PDB entry 8U2C | electron microscopy, 2.50 A resolution | chains F and L of the 10 polymer chains in the assembly

[Chain F]
Name: 5D3 Fab heavy chain variable domain
Organism: Mus musculus
Notes: antibody fragment or engineered binder
Sequence (221 residues; row label = number of the first residue in the row):
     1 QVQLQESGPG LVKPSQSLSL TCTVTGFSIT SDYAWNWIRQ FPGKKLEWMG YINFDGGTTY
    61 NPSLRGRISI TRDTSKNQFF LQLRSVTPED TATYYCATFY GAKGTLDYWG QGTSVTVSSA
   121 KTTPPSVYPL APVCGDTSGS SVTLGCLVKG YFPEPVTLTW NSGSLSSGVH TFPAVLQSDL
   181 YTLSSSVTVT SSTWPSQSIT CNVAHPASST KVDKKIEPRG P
Unresolved in the structure: 1, 120-221
Disulfide bonds: C22-C96

[Chain L]
Name: Fab light chain constant domain
Organism: Homo sapiens
Notes: antibody fragment or engineered binder
Sequence (210 residues; numbered 25 to 234; the number before each row is that of its first residue):
    25 QMTQSPSSLS ASVGDRVTIT CRASQSVSSA VAWYQQKPGK APKLLIYSAS SLYSGVPSRF
    85 SGSRSGTDYT LTISSLQPED FATYYCQQDG WSLITFGQGT KVEIKRTVAA PSVFIFPPSD
   145 EQLKSGTASV VCLLNNFYPR EAKVQWKVDN ALQSGNSQES VTEQDSKDST YSLSSTLTLS
   205 KADYEKHKVY ACEVTHQGLS SPVTKSFNRG
Unresolved in the structure: 25-128, 173-177, 211-214, 232-234
Disulfide bonds: C156-C216

[How chain F and chain L interact]
Pairs across the interface (11):
  L11(F) - K129(L)
  L11(F) - Y162(L)
  V12(F) - K129(L)  hydrogen bond (backbone-backbone)
  K13(F) - K129(L)
  S118(F) - K129(L)  hydrogen bond (backbone-backbone)
  S118(F) - R130(L)
  S118(F) - Y162(L)
  S118(F) - Q188(L)  hydrogen bond
  S118(F) - S193(L)
  S119(F) - K129(L)
  S119(F) - R130(L)
Interface residues without a listed pair, chain F (6 interface residues in all): T116
Interface residues without a listed pair, chain L (7 interface residues in all): P163, Y195

[Summary]
Chain F and chain L form an interface of 6 and 7 residues respectively; the contacts include 3 hydrogen bonds.
Among the polar pairs are S118(F)-Q188(L), V12(F)-K129(L) and S118(F)-K129(L).
Chain F is 5D3 Fab heavy chain variable domain (Mus musculus) and chain L is Fab light chain constant domain
(Homo sapiens); the structure, Gaussian mixture model based single particle refinement - ABC transporter
(inhibitor-bound ABCG2 from EMPIAR-10374), was determined by electron microscopy, deposited together with 8U26
and 8U28.
